2ZIZ - chains A and C of the 4 polymer chains in the assembly; structure by X-ray diffraction, 2.20 A resolution.

[Chain A (and C)]
Molecule: Adenosylhomocysteinase
From: Mycobacterium tuberculosis
Notes: EC 3.3.1.1; chain C of this document is another copy of the same molecule, construct and numbering; everything in this record applies to it too
UniProt: P60176 (SAHH_MYCTU); residues 2-495 here = UniProt positions 2-495
Sequence (495 residues; numbered 1 to 495; the number before each row is that of its first residue):
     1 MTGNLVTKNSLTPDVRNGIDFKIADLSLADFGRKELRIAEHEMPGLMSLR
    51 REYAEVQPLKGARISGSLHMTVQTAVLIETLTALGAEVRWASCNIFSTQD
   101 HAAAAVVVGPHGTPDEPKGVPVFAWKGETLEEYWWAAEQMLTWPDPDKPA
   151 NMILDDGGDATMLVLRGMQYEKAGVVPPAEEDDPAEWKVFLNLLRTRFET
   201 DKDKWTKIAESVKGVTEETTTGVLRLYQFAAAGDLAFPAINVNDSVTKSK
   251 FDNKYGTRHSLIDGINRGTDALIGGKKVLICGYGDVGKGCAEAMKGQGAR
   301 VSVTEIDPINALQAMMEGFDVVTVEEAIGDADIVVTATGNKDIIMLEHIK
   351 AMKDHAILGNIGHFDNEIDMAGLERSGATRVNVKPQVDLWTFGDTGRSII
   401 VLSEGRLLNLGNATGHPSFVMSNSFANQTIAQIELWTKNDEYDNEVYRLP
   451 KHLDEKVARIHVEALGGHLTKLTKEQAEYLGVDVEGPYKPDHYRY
Unresolved in the structure: 1-10
Differences from the reference sequence: expression tag (1)
Ligand contacts:
  - 3-deaza-adenosine (AD3): L68, H69, T71, Q73, T74, D156, E218, T219, K248, D252, H363, L407, L410, T414, G415, H416, M421, F425
  - NAD (nicotinamide-adenine-dinucleotide), molecule 1: T219, T220, T221, K248, D252, N253, T257, G282, Y283, G284, D285, V286, G287, T304, E305, I306, D307, N310, A337, T338, G339, N340, I343, I361, G362, H363, L407, N409, H416
  - NAD, molecule 2: T470, L472, Q476, L480, K489, Y493

[Interface between chain A and chain C]
Residue-residue contacts - 61 pairs, chain A then chain C:
  F31(A) with V383(C); K384(C)
  K34(A) with N382(C), hydrogen bond (side chain-backbone)
  E35(A) with K384(C), salt bridge
  I38(A) with V383(C), hydrophobic
  H41(A) with D354(C), salt bridge; H355(C)
  E42(A) with K276(C), salt bridge
  R258(A) with G274(C); Q297(C), hydrogen bond (backbone-side chain); G298(C)
  H259(A) with N266(C), hydrogen bond; A271(C), hydrogen bond (side chain-backbone); L272(C); I273(C); Q297(C)
  I262(A) with I262(C), hydrophobic
  D263(A) with N266(C); D270(C)
  N266(A) with H259(C), hydrogen bond; D263(C); R267(C), hydrogen bond (backbone-side chain)
  R267(A) with N266(C), hydrogen bond (side chain-backbone); R267(C); D270(C), salt bridge
  D270(A) with D263(C); R267(C), salt bridge; T414(C), hydrogen bond; P417(C)
  A271(A) with H259(C), hydrogen bond (backbone-side chain)
  L272(A) with H259(C); P417(C); F419(C), hydrophobic; V420(C), hydrophobic
  I273(A) with H259(C)
  G274(A) with R258(C)
  G275(A) with L465(C)
  K276(A) with E42(C), salt bridge; L465(C)
  Q297(A) with R258(C), hydrogen bond (side chain-backbone); H259(C)
  G298(A) with R258(C)
  R300(A) with L465(C), hydrogen bond (side chain-backbone)
  D354(A) with H41(C), salt bridge
  H355(A) with I38(C); H41(C), hydrogen bond
  V381(A) with K34(C)
  N382(A) with K34(C), hydrogen bond (backbone-side chain)
  V383(A) with F31(C); K34(C)
  K384(A) with F31(C); E35(C), salt bridge
  I400(A) with I38(C), hydrophobic
  T414(A) with D270(C), hydrogen bond
  P417(A) with D270(C); L272(C)
  F419(A) with L272(C), hydrophobic
  V420(A) with L272(C), hydrophobic
  L465(A) with G275(C); K276(C); R300(C), hydrogen bond (backbone-side chain)
Interface residues without a listed pair, chain A (39 interface residues in all): E292, A293, G296, L389, S418
Interface residues without a listed pair, chain C (39 interface residues in all): R37, E292, A293, G296, V381, I400, S418

[In short]
The chain A/chain C interface involves 39 residues from each chain, with 15 hydrogen bonds and 8 salt bridges.
Polar contacts include E35(A)-K384(C), H41(A)-D354(C) and E42(A)-K276(C). Bound to chain A: 3-deaza-adenosine
and NAD.
Both chains are Adenosylhomocysteinase (Mycobacterium tuberculosis). Entry 2ZIZ (Crystal structure of
Mycobacterium tuberculosis S-adenosyl-L-homocysteine hydrolase in ternary complex with NAD and
3-deazaadenosine) was determined by X-ray diffraction together with 2ZJ0, 2ZJ1, 3CE6 and 3DHY from the same
study.
